5M2B - chains K and W of the 28 polymer chains in the assembly; structure by X-ray diffraction, 2.70 A resolution.

== Chain K ==
Protein: Proteasome subunit beta type-8, Proteasome subunit beta type-5
Source organism: Homo sapiens
Notes: EC 3.4.25.1
Reference sequence: chimeric construct of P28062, P30656: residues 1-138 from P28062 (PSB8_HUMAN) positions 73-210 (UniProt number = residue number + 72); residues 139-211 from P30656 positions 215-287 (UniProt number = residue number + 76)
Sequence (211 residues; row label = number of the first residue in the row):
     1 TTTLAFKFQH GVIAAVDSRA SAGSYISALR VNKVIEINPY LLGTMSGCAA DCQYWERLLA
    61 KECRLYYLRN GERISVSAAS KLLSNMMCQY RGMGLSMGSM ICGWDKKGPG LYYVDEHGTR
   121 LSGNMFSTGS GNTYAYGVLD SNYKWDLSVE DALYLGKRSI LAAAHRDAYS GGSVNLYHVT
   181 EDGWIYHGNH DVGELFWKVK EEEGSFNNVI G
Ion coordination: Mg2+: A164, D167, S170 (shared with D204(W) of chain W)
Residues lining bound ligands: 7DX ((2S)-2-cyclohexyl-4-oxidanylidene-4-[[7-(4-phenyl-1,3-thiazol-2-yl)quinolin-2-yl]amino]butanoic acid): T1, A20, S27, V31, N32, K33, M45, S46, G47, A49, Q53, G129, S130, Y169
UniProt features mapped onto this chain:
  - active site: T1 (Nucleophile)

== Chain W ==
Protein: Proteasome subunit beta type-3
Source organism: Saccharomyces cerevisiae (strain ATCC 204508 / S288c)
Notes: EC 3.4.25.1
Reference sequence: P25451 (PSB3_YEAST); residues 0-204 here correspond to UniProt positions 1-205 (UniProt number = residue number + 1)
Sequence (205 residues; numbered 0 to 204; the number before each row is that of its first residue; numbering starts at 0):
     0 MSDPSSINGG IVVAMTGKDC VAIACDLRLG SQSLGVSNKF EKIFHYGHVF LGITGLATDV
    60 TTLNEMFRYK TNLYKLKEER AIEPETFTQL VSSSLYERRF GPYFVGPVVA GINSKSGKPF
   120 IAGFDLIGCI DEAKDFIVSG TASDQLFGMC ESLYEPNLEP EDLFETISQA LLNAADRDAL
   180 SGWGAVVYII KKDEVVKRYL KMRQD
Disordered / not traced: 0
Ion coordination: Mg2+: D204 (shared with A164(K), D167(K), S170(K) of chain K)
UniProt features mapped onto this chain:
  - modified residue: S30 (Phosphoserine)
  - cross-link: K69 (Glycyl lysine isopeptide (Lys-Gly) (interchain with G-Cter in ubiquitin))

== How chain K and chain W interact ==
Pairs across the interface - 44 pairs, chain K then chain W:
  R19(K) - D204(W)  salt bridge
  S24(K) - D177(W)
  S24(K) - A178(W)  hydrogen bond (backbone-backbone)
  Y25(K) - Q144(W)
  Y25(K) - R176(W)
  I26(K) - D175(W)
  I26(K) - R176(W)  hydrogen bond (backbone-side chain)
  I26(K) - D177(W)
  I26(K) - A178(W)
  S27(K) - R176(W)  hydrogen bond (backbone-side chain)
  A28(K) - R176(W)
  L29(K) - D175(W)
  L29(K) - R176(W)
  Y134(K) - L33(W)
  A164(K) - D204(W)
  H165(K) - W182(W)  hydrogen bond (backbone-side chain)
  H165(K) - Q203(W)  hydrogen bond (side chain-backbone)
  R166(K) - S32(W)
  R166(K) - L33(W)
  R166(K) - G34(W)  hydrogen bond (side chain-backbone)
  R166(K) - W182(W)
  D167(K) - S32(W)
  A168(K) - R27(W)
  A168(K) - S32(W)  hydrogen bond (backbone-backbone)
  A168(K) - A178(W)
  Y169(K) - S32(W)
  Y169(K) - A178(W)  hydrophobic
  Y169(K) - L179(W)
  S170(K) - D204(W)
  G171(K) - D204(W)
  G172(K) - R202(W)  hydrogen bond (backbone-side chain)
  G172(K) - D204(W)  hydrogen bond (backbone-side chain)
  D191(K) - R202(W)  salt bridge
  V192(K) - D204(W)
  G193(K) - R202(W)
  F196(K) - Q203(W)
  W197(K) - K200(W)
  W197(K) - M201(W)
  W197(K) - Q203(W)
  N208(K) - N37(W)
  N208(K) - K38(W)  hydrogen bond (backbone-side chain)
  V209(K) - N37(W)
  V209(K) - Q203(W)
  G211(K) - K200(W)  hydrogen bond (backbone-side chain)
Interface residues without a listed pair, chain K (26 interface residues in all): I210
Interface residues without a listed pair, chain W (21 interface residues in all): Q31, V35, T140

== Overview ==
The interface between chain K and chain W involves 26 residues on one side and 21 on the other; the contacts
include 11 hydrogen bonds and 2 salt bridges. Polar pairs include R19(K)-D204(W), D191(K)-R202(W) and
I26(K)-R176(W). Chain K binds compound 7DX.
Here chain K is Proteasome subunit beta type-8, Proteasome subunit beta type-5 (Homo sapiens) and chain W is
Proteasome subunit beta type-3 (Saccharomyces cerevisiae (strain ATCC 204508 / S288c)). Entry 5M2B (Yeast 20S
proteasome with human beta5i (1-138) and human beta6 (97-111; 118-133) in complex with thiazole ...) was
determined by X-ray diffraction.
